Entry 6R35 (X-ray diffraction, 1.80 A resolution); this record covers chains D and A of the 4 polymer chains in the assembly.

[Chain D (and A)]
Molecule: Fucose-binding lectin PA-IIL
Organism: Pseudomonas aeruginosa PAO1
Notes: chain A of this document is another copy of the same molecule, construct and numbering; everything in this record applies to it too
UniProt: Q9HYN5 (Q9HYN5_PSEAE); residues 1-114 here correspond to UniProt positions 2-115 (UniProt number = residue number + 1)
Sequence (114 residues; numbered 1 to 114; the number before each row is that of its first residue):
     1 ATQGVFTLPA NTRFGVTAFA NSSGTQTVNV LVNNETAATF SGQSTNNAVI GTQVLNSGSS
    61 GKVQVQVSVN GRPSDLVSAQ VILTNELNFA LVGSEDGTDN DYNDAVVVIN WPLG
Ion coordination: Ca2+ site 1: Asn-21, Asp-101, Asn-103, Asp-104 (together with alpha-L-fucopyranose) (shared with 1 residue of chain C); Ca2+ site 2: Glu-95, Asp-99, Asp-101, Asp-104 (together with alpha-L-fucopyranose); Ca2+ site 3: Gly-114 (together with alpha-L-fucopyranose) (shared with 4 residues of chain C)
From the paper describing this entry:
  - binding site for alpha-L-fucopyranose: Asn-21, Asp-96, Asp-99, Asp-101, Gly-114
  - binding site for N-acetylglucosamine: Ser-23, Asp-96

[Chain D / chain A interface]
Residue-residue contacts - 16 pairs, chain D then chain A:
  Ala-1(D) / Thr-84(A)
  Thr-2(D) / Thr-84(A)  hydrogen bond (backbone-side chain)
  Val-5(D) / Asn-85(A)
  Phe-6(D) / Asn-85(A)
  Thr-7(D) / Asn-85(A)  hydrogen bond
  Ala-79(D) / Ile-82(A)
  Gln-80(D) / Val-81(A)
  Gln-80(D) / Ile-82(A)  hydrogen bond (backbone-backbone)
  Val-81(D) / Gln-80(A)
  Ile-82(D) / Ala-79(A)
  Ile-82(D) / Gln-80(A)  hydrogen bond (backbone-backbone)
  Thr-84(D) / Ala-1(A)
  Thr-84(D) / Thr-2(A)  hydrogen bond (side chain-backbone)
  Asn-85(D) / Val-5(A)
  Asn-85(D) / Phe-6(A)
  Asn-85(D) / Thr-7(A)  hydrogen bond
Also at the interface, not in a pair above, chain D (13 interface residues in all): Gln-3, Leu-83
Also at the interface, not in a pair above, chain A (13 interface residues in all): Gln-3, Leu-83

[Overview]
The chain D/chain A interface involves 13 residues from each chain; the contacts include 6 hydrogen bonds.
Polar pairs include Thr-2(D)/Thr-84(A), Thr-7(D)/Asn-85(A) and Gln-80(D)/Ile-82(A). The paper reports a
binding site for alpha-L-fucopyranose at Asn-21(D), Asp-96(D) and Asp-99(D) among others; a binding site for
N-acetylglucosamine at Ser-23(D) and Asp-96(D).
Chain D and chain A are both Fucose-binding lectin PA-IIL (Pseudomonas aeruginosa PAO1); the structure,
Structure of the LecB lectin from Pseudomonas aeruginosa strain PAO1 in complex with lewis x tetrasaccharide,
was determined by X-ray diffraction (same publication as 5A70).
